PDB entry 4J8X | X-ray diffraction, 2.87 A resolution | chains A and I of the 5 polymer chains in the assembly

[Chain A]
Molecule: Histone H3.2
Source organism: Xenopus laevis
UniProtKB: P84233 (H32_XENLA); residues 1-135 here correspond to UniProt positions 2-136 (UniProt number = residue number + 1)
Chain sequence (135 residues; row label = number of the first residue in the row):
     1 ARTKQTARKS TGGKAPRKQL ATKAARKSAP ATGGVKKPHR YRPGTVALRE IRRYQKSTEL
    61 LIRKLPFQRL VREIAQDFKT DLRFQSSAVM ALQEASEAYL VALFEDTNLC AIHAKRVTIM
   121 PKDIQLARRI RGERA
Disordered / not traced: 1-37, 135
Sequence notes: conflict Ala102 (Gly103 in P84233)
Curated features (UniProtKB/Swiss-Prot):
  - modified residue: Arg2 (Asymmetric dimethylarginine), Thr3 (Phosphothreonine), Lys4 (Allysine), Gln5 (5-glutamyl dopamine), Thr6 (Phosphothreonine), Arg8 (Citrulline), Lys9 (N6,N6,N6-trimethyllysine), Ser10 (ADP-ribosylserine), Thr11 (Phosphothreonine), Lys14 (N6-(2-hydroxyisobutyryl)lysine), Arg17 (Asymmetric dimethylarginine), Lys18 (N6-(2-hydroxyisobutyryl)lysine), Lys23 (N6-(2-hydroxyisobutyryl)lysine), Arg26 (Citrulline), Lys27 (N6,N6,N6-trimethyllysine), Ser28 (ADP-ribosylserine), Lys36 (N6,N6,N6-trimethyllysine), Lys37 (N6-methyllysine), Tyr41 (Phosphotyrosine), Lys56 (N6,N6,N6-trimethyllysine) and 8 more in UniProt
  - lipidation: Cys110 (S-palmitoyl cysteine)

[Chain I]
Molecule: 145-nt DNA strand
Sequence (145 nucleotides; row label = number of the first residue in the row; numbers below 1 keep their minus sign (DA-72 is residue -72)):
   -72 ATCAATATCC ACCTGCAGAT ACTACCAAAA GTGTATTTGG AAACTGCTCC ATCAAAAGGC
   -12 ATGTTCAGCT GAATCAGCTG AACATGCCTT TTGATGGAGC AGTTTCCAAA TACACTTTTG
    48 GTAGTATCTG CAGGTGGATA TTGAT

[Chain A / chain I interface]
Contacting residue pairs - 26 pairs, chain A then chain I:
  Arg40(A) - DT-8(I)  base contact
  Arg40(A) - DG70(I)  sugar contact
  Arg40(A) - DA71(I)  phosphate contact
  Tyr41(A) - DT69(I)  phosphate contact
  Tyr41(A) - DG70(I)  phosphate contact
  Arg42(A) - DG-5(I)  salt bridge to the phosphate
  Arg42(A) - DG70(I)  hydrogen bond to the phosphate
  Pro43(A) - DA-6(I)  phosphate contact
  Thr45(A) - DT69(I)  phosphate contact
  Thr45(A) - DG70(I)  hydrogen bond to the phosphate
  Arg63(A) - DG-14(I)  hydrogen bond to the phosphate
  Arg63(A) - DC-13(I)  salt bridge to the phosphate
  Arg72(A) - DA-22(I)  salt bridge to the phosphate
  Arg83(A) - DC-23(I)  phosphate contact
  Arg83(A) - DA-22(I)  phosphate contact
  Phe84(A) - DC-23(I)  sugar contact
  Phe84(A) - DA-22(I)  hydrogen bond to the phosphate
  Gln85(A) - DC-23(I)  phosphate contact
  Ser86(A) - DC-23(I)  hydrogen bond to the phosphate
  Arg116(A) - DT-3(I)  phosphate contact
  Arg116(A) - DG-2(I)  salt bridge to the phosphate
  Val117(A) - DC-4(I)  phosphate contact
  Val117(A) - DT-3(I)  hydrogen bond to the phosphate
  Thr118(A) - DC-4(I)  hydrogen bond to the phosphate
  Thr118(A) - DT-3(I)  hydrogen bond to the phosphate
  Met120(A) - DG-2(I)  phosphate contact
Also at the interface, not in a pair above, chain A (16 interface residues in all): His39

[Summary]
The interface between chain A and chain I involves 16 residues on one side and 13 on the other, with 8
hydrogen bonds and 4 salt bridges. Among the polar pairs are Arg42(A)-DG70(I), Thr45(A)-DG70(I) and
Arg63(A)-DG-14(I).
Chain A is Histone H3.2 (Xenopus laevis) and chain I is a 145-nt DNA strand; the structure, X-ray structure of
NCP145 with bound chlorido(eta-6-p-cymene)(N-fluorophenyl-2-pyridinecarbothioamide)ruthenium(II), was
determined by X-ray diffraction (same publication as 4J8V, 4J8U and 4J8W).
